PDB entry 1GBQ | solution NMR | chains A and B

[Chain A]
Molecule: GRB2
Source organism: Mus musculus
Notes: fragment: n-terminal sh3 domain
Reference sequence: Q60631 (GRB2_MOUSE); aligned to UniProt positions 1-62 over residues 1-62 (the alignment contains insertions or deletions, so no single offset holds)
Sequence (74 residues; row label = number of the first residue in the row; numbers below 1 keep their minus sign (Gly-8 is residue -8)):
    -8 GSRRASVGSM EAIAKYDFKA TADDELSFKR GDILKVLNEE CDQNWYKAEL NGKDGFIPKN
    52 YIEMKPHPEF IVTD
Not modelled in the structure: -8 to 0, 58-65
Differences from the reference sequence: conflict Glu60 (Trp in Q60631)
UniProt features mapped onto this chain:
  - modified residue: Met1 (N-acetylmethionine), Lys6 (N6-acetyllysine), Lys50 (N6-acetyllysine)

[Chain B]
Molecule: Sos-1
Source organism: Mus musculus
Notes: fragment: residues 1135 - 1144, ac-vpppvpprrr-nh2
Reference sequence: Q62245 (SOS1_MOUSE); residues 1-10 here correspond to UniProt positions 1135-1144 (UniProt number = residue number + 1134)
Sequence (12 residues; numbered 0 to 11; the number before each row is that of its first residue; numbering starts at 0):
     0 XVPPPVPPRR RX
Modified positions: ACE (acetyl group) at position 0; NH2 (amino group) at position 11

[Chain A / chain B interface]
Residue-residue contacts - 21 pairs, chain A then chain B:
  Tyr7(A) - Pro2(B)
  Tyr7(A) - Pro3(B)
  Asp8(A) - Pro2(B)
  Phe9(A) - Val5(B)
  Ala13(A) - Arg8(B)
  Asp15(A) - Arg8(B)
  Glu16(A) - Arg8(B)
  Cys32(A) - Arg10(B)
  Asp33(A) - Arg10(B)
  Asn35(A) - Pro6(B)
  Trp36(A) - Val5(B)
  Trp36(A) - Pro6(B)
  Trp36(A) - Arg8(B)
  Pro49(A) - Val5(B)
  Pro49(A) - Pro6(B)
  Asn51(A) - Pro3(B)
  Asn51(A) - Pro4(B)
  Asn51(A) - Pro6(B)
  Tyr52(A) - Pro2(B)
  Tyr52(A) - Pro3(B)
  Tyr52(A) - Val5(B)
Interface residues without a listed pair, chain B (8 interface residues in all): Pro7

[Overview]
The interface between chain A and chain B involves 13 residues on one side and 8 on the other.
Chain A is GRB2 and chain B is Sos-1, both from Mus musculus; the structure, Solution NMR structure of the
GRB2 N-terminal SH3 domain complexed with a ten-residue peptide derived from ..., was determined by solution
NMR (same publication as 2GBQ, 3GBQ and 4GBQ).
